Entry 9NNF (electron microscopy, 3.80 A resolution); this record covers chains B and D of the 4 polymer chains in the assembly.

== Chain B ==
Molecule: HLA class I histocompatibility antigen, A alpha chain
Source organism: Homo sapiens
UniProt: Q861F7 (Q861F7_HUMAN); residues 146-421 here correspond to UniProt positions 1-276 (UniProt number = residue number - 145)
Chain sequence (276 residues; row label = number of the first residue in the row):
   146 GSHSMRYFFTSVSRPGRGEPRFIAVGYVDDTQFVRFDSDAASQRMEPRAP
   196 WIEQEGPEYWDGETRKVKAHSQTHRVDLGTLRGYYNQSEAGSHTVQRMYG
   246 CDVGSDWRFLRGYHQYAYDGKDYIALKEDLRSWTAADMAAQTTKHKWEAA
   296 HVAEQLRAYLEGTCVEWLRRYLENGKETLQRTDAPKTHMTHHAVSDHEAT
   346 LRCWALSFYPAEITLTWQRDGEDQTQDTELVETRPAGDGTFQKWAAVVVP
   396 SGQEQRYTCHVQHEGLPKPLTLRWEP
Cystine bridges: Cys246-Cys309, Cys348-Cys404

== Chain D ==
Molecule: NY-ESO-1-derived peptide SLLMWITQC
Source organism: Escherichia coli
Chain sequence (9 residues; row label = number of the first residue in the row):
   522 SLLMWITQC

== Interface between chain B and chain D ==
Pairs across the interface (38):
  Met150(B) - Ser522(D)
  Tyr152(B) - Ser522(D)  hydrogen bond (side chain-backbone)
  Tyr152(B) - Leu523(D)  hydrophobic
  Phe154(B) - Leu523(D)  hydrophobic
  Glu208(B) - Ser522(D)
  Glu208(B) - Leu523(D)
  Lys211(B) - Ser522(D)
  Lys211(B) - Leu523(D)
  Lys211(B) - Leu524(D)
  Lys211(B) - Met525(D)
  Val212(B) - Leu523(D)  hydrophobic
  His215(B) - Leu524(D)
  His215(B) - Ile527(D)
  Thr218(B) - Ile527(D)  hydrogen bond (side chain-backbone)
  Thr218(B) - Thr528(D)
  Val221(B) - Gln529(D)
  Asp222(B) - Gln529(D)
  Asp222(B) - Cys530(D)  hydrogen bond (side chain-backbone)
  Thr225(B) - Cys530(D)
  Tyr229(B) - Cys530(D)
  Arg242(B) - Ile527(D)
  Tyr244(B) - Leu523(D)
  Tyr244(B) - Leu524(D)  hydrogen bond (side chain-backbone)
  Tyr261(B) - Cys530(D)  hydrophobic
  Tyr268(B) - Cys530(D)  hydrophobic
  Thr288(B) - Cys530(D)  hydrogen bond (side chain-backbone)
  Lys291(B) - Gln529(D)
  Trp292(B) - Thr528(D)  hydrogen bond
  Trp292(B) - Cys530(D)  hydrophobic
  Val297(B) - Thr528(D)
  Gln300(B) - Trp526(D)  hydrogen bond (side chain-backbone)
  Leu301(B) - Leu524(D)  hydrophobic
  Tyr304(B) - Ser522(D)  hydrogen bond (side chain-backbone)
  Tyr304(B) - Leu523(D)
  Tyr304(B) - Leu524(D)  hydrophobic
  Thr308(B) - Ser522(D)
  Trp312(B) - Ser522(D)  hydrogen bond
  Tyr316(B) - Ser522(D)  hydrogen bond (side chain-backbone)
Interface residues without a listed pair, chain B (29 interface residues in all): Ala214, Gln217, Leu226

== Overview ==
29 residues of chain B face 9 of chain D across their interface; the contacts include 10 hydrogen bonds. Among
the polar pairs are Tyr152(B)-Ser522(D), Thr218(B)-Ile527(D) and Asp222(B)-Cys530(D).
Chain B is HLA class I histocompatibility antigen, A alpha chain (Homo sapiens) and chain D is
NY-ESO-1-derived peptide SLLMWITQC (Escherichia coli); the structure, Cryo-EM structure of a de-novo designed
binder NY1-B04 in complex with HLA-A*02:01 and NY-ESO-1-derived peptide SLLMWITQC, was determined by electron
microscopy.
